Entry 4V1A (electron microscopy, 3.40 A resolution); this record covers chains f and h of the 23 polymer chains in the assembly.

[Chain f]
Name: Mitoribosomal protein ML42, MRPL42
Organism: Sus scrofa
Amino-acid sequence (142 residues; row label = number of the first residue in the row; X marks 24 residues of unknown identity (built as UNK)):
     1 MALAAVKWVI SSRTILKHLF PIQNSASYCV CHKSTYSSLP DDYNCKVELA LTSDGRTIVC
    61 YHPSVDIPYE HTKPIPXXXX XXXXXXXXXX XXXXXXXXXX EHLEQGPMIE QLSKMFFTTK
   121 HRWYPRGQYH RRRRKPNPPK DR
Unresolved in the structure: 1-34

[Chain h]
Name: Mitoribosomal protein ML44, MRPL44
Organism: Sus scrofa
UniProtKB: F1SR64 (F1SR64_PIG); residues 1-332 here = UniProt positions 1-332
Amino-acid sequence (332 residues; numbered 1 to 332; the number before each row is that of its first residue):
     1 MASGLVRLLQ WGPRRLLAPA APTLAPPVRG AKKGFRAAYR FQKELERWRL LRCPPPPVRR
    61 SEKPNWDYHA EIQAFGHRLQ ETFSLDLLKT AFVNSCYIKS EEAKRQKLGI DKEAALLNLK
   121 DNQELSEQGI SFSQTCLTQF FEDAFPDLPT EGVTSLVDFL TSEEVVCHVA RNLAVEQLAL
   181 SAEFPVPPPV LRQTFFAVIG ALLQSSGPER TALFIRDFLI TQMTGKELFE MWTITNPMGL
   241 LVEELKKRKI SAPESRLTRQ SGSTTALPVY FVGLYCDRKL IAEGPGETVL VAEEEAARVA
   301 LRKLFGFTEN RRPWDYSKPK EHVRAEKTIT AS
Unresolved in the structure: 1-30, 320-332

[Chain f / chain h interface]
Residue-residue contacts (21):
  Ile67(f) - Thr258(h)
  Ile67(f) - Arg259(h)
  Ile67(f) - Tyr275(h)  hydrogen bond (backbone-side chain)
  Tyr69(f) - Arg256(h)  hydrogen bond
  Tyr69(f) - Tyr275(h)  hydrophobic
  Tyr69(f) - Arg278(h)
  Thr72(f) - Arg256(h)
  Thr72(f) - Leu257(h)
  Thr72(f) - Thr258(h)
  Thr72(f) - Tyr275(h)
  Lys73(f) - Arg256(h)  hydrogen bond (backbone-side chain)
  Lys73(f) - Leu257(h)  hydrogen bond (backbone-backbone)
  Lys73(f) - Gln260(h)
  Pro74(f) - Arg256(h)
  Ile75(f) - Ser255(h)
  Ile75(f) - Val289(h)  hydrophobic
  Ile75(f) - Glu293(h)
  Pro76(f) - Leu257(h)
  Pro76(f) - Val289(h)  hydrophobic
  Met115(f) - Ala266(h)  hydrophobic
  Phe116(f) - Ala266(h)  hydrophobic
Interface residues without a listed pair, chain f (11 interface residues in all): Pro68, Phe117
Interface residues without a listed pair, chain h (17 interface residues in all): Glu254, Thr265, Leu267, Val272, Leu280, Glu283

[Summary]
Chain f and chain h form an interface of 11 and 17 residues respectively, with 4 hydrogen bonds. Polar pairs
include Ile67(f)-Tyr275(h), Tyr69(f)-Arg256(h) and Lys73(f)-Arg256(h).
Here chain f is Mitoribosomal protein ML42, MRPL42 and chain h is Mitoribosomal protein ML44, MRPL44, both
from Sus scrofa. Entry 4V1A (Structure of the large subunit of the mammalian mitoribosome, part 2 of 2) was
determined by electron microscopy.
